PDB entry 5NFA | X-ray diffraction, 1.59 A resolution | chain A

Chain A:
Molecule: Galectin-3
From: Homo sapiens
UniProt: P17931 (LEG3_HUMAN); residues 106-250 here = UniProt positions 106-250
Amino-acid sequence (147 residues; numbered 104 to 250; the number before each row is that of its first residue):
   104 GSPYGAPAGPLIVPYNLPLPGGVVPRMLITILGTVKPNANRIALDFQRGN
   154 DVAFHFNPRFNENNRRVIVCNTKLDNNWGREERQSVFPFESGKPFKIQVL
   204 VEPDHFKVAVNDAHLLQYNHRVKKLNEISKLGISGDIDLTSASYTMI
Not modelled in the structure: 104-112
Differences from the reference sequence: expression tag (104-105)
Swiss-Prot annotation at these positions:
  - motif: K226 to D241 (Nuclear export signal)
  - binding site (a beta-D-galactoside): W181 to Q187
  - modified residue: S188 (Phosphoserine)

In short:
UniProt lists 7 beta-D-galactoside-binding residues.
Chain A is Galectin-3 (Homo sapiens); the structure, Structure of Galectin-3 CRD in complex with compound 3,
was determined by X-ray diffraction together with 5NF7, 5NF9, 5NFB and 5NFC from the same study.
